6PUZ - chains A and B of the 6 polymer chains in the assembly; structure by electron microscopy, 2.80 A resolution.

== Chain A (and B) ==
Protein: Chimeric Sso7d and HIV-1 integrase
From: Saccharolobus solfataricus (strain ATCC 35092 / DSM 1617 / JCM 11322 / P2)
Notes: chain B of this document is another copy of the same molecule, construct and numbering; everything in this record applies to it too
UniProt: chimeric construct of P39476, Q76353: residues -74 to -11 from P39476 (DN7D_SACS2) positions 1-64 (UniProt number = residue number + 75); residues 1-288 from Q76353 positions 1-288 (same numbers)
Chain sequence (383 residues; each row starts with the number of its first residue; numbers below 1 keep their minus sign (Met-94 is residue -94)):
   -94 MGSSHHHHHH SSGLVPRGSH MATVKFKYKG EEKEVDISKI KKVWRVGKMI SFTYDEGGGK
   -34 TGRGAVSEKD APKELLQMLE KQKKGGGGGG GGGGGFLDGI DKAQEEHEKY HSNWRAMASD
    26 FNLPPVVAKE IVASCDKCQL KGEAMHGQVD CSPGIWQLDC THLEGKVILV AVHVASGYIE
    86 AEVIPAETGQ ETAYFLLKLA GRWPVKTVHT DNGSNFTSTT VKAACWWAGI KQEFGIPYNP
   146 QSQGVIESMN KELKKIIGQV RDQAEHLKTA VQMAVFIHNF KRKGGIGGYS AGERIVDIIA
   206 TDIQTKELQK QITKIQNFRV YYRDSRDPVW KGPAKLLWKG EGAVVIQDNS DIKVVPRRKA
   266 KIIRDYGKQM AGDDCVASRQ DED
Unresolved in the structure: -94 to 0, 229-235, 270-288 (chain B: -94 to 2, 45-56, 140-149, 229-234, 271-288)
Construct notes: expression tag (-94 to -75); linker (-10 to 0)
Bound ions: Zn2+: His12, His16, Cys40, Cys43; Mg2+ site 1: Asp64, Asp116 (together with XXJ); Mg2+ site 2: Asp64, Glu152 (together with XXJ)
Small-molecule neighbours:
  - XXJ: Asp64, Cys65, Asp116, Asn117, Gly118, Ser119, Pro142, Tyr143, Pro145, Gln146, Glu152, Asn155
  - XXJ (4-azanyl-N-[[2,4-bis(fluoranyl)phenyl]methyl]-1-oxidanyl-2-oxidanylidene-6-[2-(phenylsulfonyl)ethyl]-1,8-naphthyridine-3-carboxamide): Asp64, Cys65, Asp116, Asn117, Gly118, Ser119, Pro142, Tyr143, Pro145, Gln146, Glu152
From the paper describing this entry:
  - binding site for XXJ: Asn117, Tyr143

== Chain A / chain B interface ==
Contacting residue pairs (62; chain A residue first):
  Tyr83(A) - Arg107(B)  hydrogen bond (side chain-backbone)
  Glu85(A) - Arg107(B)  salt bridge
  Ala86(A) - Arg107(B)  hydrogen bond (backbone-side chain)
  Glu87(A) - Lys103(B)  salt bridge
  Tyr99(A) - Glu87(B)  hydrogen bond
  Tyr99(A) - Lys173(B)
  Tyr99(A) - Gln177(B)
  Leu102(A) - Thr174(B)
  Leu102(A) - Gln177(B)
  Leu102(A) - Met178(B)  hydrophobic
  Lys103(A) - Glu87(B)
  Lys103(A) - Gln177(B)
  Ala105(A) - Phe181(B)
  Ala105(A) - Phe185(B)
  Gly106(A) - Phe181(B)
  Gly106(A) - Asn184(B)  hydrogen bond (backbone-side chain)
  Gly106(A) - Phe185(B)
  Arg107(A) - Tyr83(B)  hydrogen bond (backbone-side chain)
  Arg107(A) - Glu85(B)  salt bridge
  Arg107(A) - Ala86(B)  hydrogen bond (side chain-backbone)
  Arg107(A) - Glu87(B)  salt bridge
  Arg107(A) - Gln177(B)  hydrogen bond
  Arg107(A) - Val180(B)
  Arg107(A) - Phe185(B)
  Trp108(A) - Trp108(B)  hydrophobic
  Trp108(A) - Phe185(B)
  Pro109(A) - Phe185(B)
  Trp132(A) - Gln168(B)  hydrogen bond
  Trp132(A) - Met178(B)
  Trp132(A) - Phe181(B)  hydrophobic
  Trp132(A) - Ile182(B)  hydrophobic
  Ala133(A) - Phe181(B)
  Gln168(A) - Trp132(B)  hydrogen bond
  Lys173(A) - Tyr99(B)
  Thr174(A) - Leu102(B)
  Gln177(A) - Tyr99(B)
  Gln177(A) - Leu102(B)
  Gln177(A) - Lys103(B)
  Gln177(A) - Arg107(B)  hydrogen bond
  Met178(A) - Leu102(B)  hydrophobic
  Met178(A) - Trp132(B)
  Val180(A) - Arg107(B)
  Phe181(A) - Ala105(B)
  Phe181(A) - Gly106(B)
  Phe181(A) - Trp132(B)  hydrophobic
  Phe181(A) - Ala133(B)
  Ile182(A) - Trp132(B)  hydrophobic
  Asn184(A) - Gly106(B)  hydrogen bond (side chain-backbone)
  Phe185(A) - Ala105(B)
  Phe185(A) - Gly106(B)
  Phe185(A) - Arg107(B)
  Phe185(A) - Trp108(B)
  Phe185(A) - Pro109(B)
  Glu198(A) - Ile208(B)
  Val201(A) - Val201(B)
  Val201(A) - Ile204(B)  hydrophobic
  Val201(A) - Ala205(B)
  Val201(A) - Ile208(B)  hydrophobic
  Ile204(A) - Val201(B)  hydrophobic
  Ala205(A) - Val201(B)
  Ile208(A) - Glu198(B)
  Gln209(A) - Asp202(B)
Interface residues without a listed pair, chain A (31 interface residues in all): Lys188
Interface residues without a listed pair, chain B (32 interface residues in all): Glu96, Lys215

== Overview ==
31 residues of chain A face 32 of chain B across their interface; the contacts include 11 hydrogen bonds and 4
salt bridges. Polar contacts include Glu85(A)-Arg107(B), Glu87(A)-Lys103(B) and Arg107(A)-Glu87(B). Bound to
chain A: compound XXJ and XXJ. From the paper: a binding site for XXJ at Asn117(A) and Tyr143(A).
Both chains are Chimeric Sso7d and HIV-1 integrase (Saccharolobus solfataricus (strain ATCC 35092 / DSM 1617 /
JCM 11322 / P2)). Entry 6PUZ (Structure of HIV cleaved synaptic complex (CSC) intasome bound with magnesium
and INSTI XZ446 (compound 4f)) was determined by electron microscopy (same publication as 6PUT, 6PUW, 6PUY and
6V3K).
